Entry 8WCG (X-ray diffraction, 2.60 A resolution); this record covers chains B and D of the 6 polymer chains in the assembly.

[Chain B]
Name: Spike protein S1
Organism: Severe acute respiratory syndrome coronavirus
UniProt: P59594 (SPIKE_SARS); numbering as in UniProt (aligned over 320-516)
Amino-acid sequence (197 residues; each row starts with the number of its first residue):
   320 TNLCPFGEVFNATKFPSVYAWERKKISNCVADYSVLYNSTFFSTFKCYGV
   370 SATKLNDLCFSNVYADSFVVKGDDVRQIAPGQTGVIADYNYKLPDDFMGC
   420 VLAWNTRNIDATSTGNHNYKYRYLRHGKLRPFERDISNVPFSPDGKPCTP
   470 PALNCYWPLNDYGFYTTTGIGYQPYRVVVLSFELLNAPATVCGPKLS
Unresolved in the structure: 320, 515-516
Construct notes: conflict His436 (Tyr in P59594)
Curated features (UniProtKB/Swiss-Prot):
  - glycosylation (N-linked (GlcNAc...) asparagine): Asn330, Asn357
  - natural variant: Lys344 (K344R: In strain: Isolate GD01, Isolate GD03 and 1 more), Phe360 (F360S: In strain: Isolate GD03 and Isolate SZ3), Arg426 (R426G: In strain: Isolate Shanghai LY), Asn437 (N437D: In strain: Isolate Shanghai LY), Leu472 (L472P: In strain: Isolate GD03), Asn479 (N479K: In strain: Isolate SZ3), Asp480 (D480G: In strain: Isolate GD03), Thr487 (T487S: In strain: Isolate GD03 and Isolate SZ3), Phe501 (F501Y: In strain: Isolate GD01)
  - mutagenesis: Cys323 (C323A: No effect on human ACE2 binding in vitro), Cys348 (C348A: Complete loss of human ACE2 binding in vitro), Glu452 (E452A: 90% loss of human ACE2 binding in vitro), Asp454 (D454A: Complete loss of human ACE2 binding in vitro), Asp463 (D463A: Partial loss of human ACE2 binding in vitro), Cys467 (C467A: Complete loss of human ACE2 binding in vitro), Cys474 (C474A: Complete loss of human ACE2 binding in vitro), Asp480 (D480A: No effect on human ACE2 binding in vitro)
Disulfides: Cys323-Cys348, Cys366-Cys419, Cys378-Cys511, Cys467-Cys474
Glycans and other covalent adducts: N-acetylglucosamine (NAG) linked to Asn330

[Chain D]
Name: aSR29 nanobody
Organism: Vicugna pacos
Notes: antibody fragment or engineered binder
Amino-acid sequence (127 residues; row label = number of the first residue in the row):
     1 QVQLVESGGGLVQAGGSLRLSCTAPGRTLKNFALGWFRQIPGKEREFVAA
    51 ITFNADSSYYSDTVKGRFTISRDNAKNTVYLQMNSLKPEDTAVYYCVAGG
   101 NHYDSARYFSEREWDYLGRGTQVTVSS
Unresolved in the structure: 127
Disulfides: Cys22-Cys96

[Chain B / chain D interface]
Residue-residue contacts - 41 pairs, chain B then chain D:
  Tyr356(B) - Tyr103(D)
  Ser358(B) - Asp104(D)  hydrogen bond
  Ser358(B) - Arg107(D)  hydrogen bond (backbone-side chain)
  Phe361(B) - Arg107(D)  hydrogen bond (backbone-side chain)
  Ser362(B) - Arg107(D)  hydrogen bond (backbone-side chain)
  Ser362(B) - Arg112(D)  hydrogen bond
  Thr363(B) - Arg112(D)  hydrogen bond
  Phe364(B) - Asn101(D)
  Phe364(B) - His102(D)
  Phe364(B) - Tyr103(D)  hydrogen bond (backbone-backbone)
  Lys365(B) - Asn101(D)
  Lys365(B) - His102(D)
  Lys365(B) - Asp115(D)  salt bridge
  Cys366(B) - Gly100(D)
  Cys366(B) - Asn101(D)  hydrogen bond (backbone-side chain)
  Tyr367(B) - Asn31(D)
  Tyr367(B) - Phe32(D)  hydrophobic
  Tyr367(B) - Gly100(D)
  Tyr367(B) - Asn101(D)
  Tyr367(B) - Asp115(D)  hydrogen bond
  Gly368(B) - Asn31(D)  hydrogen bond (backbone-backbone)
  Gly368(B) - Phe53(D)
  Val369(B) - Phe53(D)
  Ser370(B) - Phe53(D)
  Ala371(B) - Tyr103(D)  hydrophobic
  Thr372(B) - Tyr103(D)
  Gly391(B) - Arg112(D)  hydrogen bond (backbone-side chain)
  Val394(B) - Arg112(D)
  Arg395(B) - Arg112(D)
  Ala398(B) - Asp115(D)
  Pro399(B) - Phe32(D)  hydrophobic
  Pro399(B) - Tyr116(D)  hydrogen bond (backbone-side chain)
  Gly400(B) - Arg27(D)
  Gly400(B) - Tyr116(D)  hydrogen bond (backbone-side chain)
  Gln401(B) - Asp115(D)
  Gln401(B) - Tyr116(D)  hydrogen bond (backbone-side chain)
  Thr402(B) - Gln1(D)
  Asp414(B) - Arg27(D)  salt bridge
  Asp415(B) - Asn31(D)  hydrogen bond (backbone-side chain)
  Phe416(B) - Asn31(D)  hydrogen bond (backbone-side chain)
  Tyr494(B) - Arg112(D)
Also at the interface, not in a pair above, chain B (28 interface residues in all): Asn357, Met417
Also at the interface, not in a pair above, chain D (19 interface residues in all): Val2, Thr28, Lys30, Asp56, Gly99

[Summary]
28 residues of chain B face 19 of chain D across their interface; the contacts include 16 hydrogen bonds and 2
salt bridges. Polar contacts include Lys365(B)-Asp115(D), Asp414(B)-Arg27(D) and Ser358(B)-Asp104(D). From
UniProt: 8 mutagenesis sites on chain B.
Here chain B is Spike protein S1 (Severe acute respiratory syndrome coronavirus) and chain D is aSR29 nanobody
(Vicugna pacos). Entry 8WCG (Crystal structure of SARS-CoV-1 RBD in complex with nanobody aSR29 and aSR347)
was determined by X-ray diffraction.
